PDB entry 5WDJ | X-ray diffraction, 2.40 A resolution | chains B and D of the 4 polymer chains in the assembly

== Chain B ==
Name: Myeloperoxidase
Organism: Homo sapiens
Notes: EC 1.11.2.2
UniProtKB: P05164 (PERM_HUMAN), isoform P05164-2; residues 113-578 here correspond to UniProt positions 184-649 (UniProt number = residue number + 71)
Amino-acid sequence (467 residues; row label = number of the first residue in the row):
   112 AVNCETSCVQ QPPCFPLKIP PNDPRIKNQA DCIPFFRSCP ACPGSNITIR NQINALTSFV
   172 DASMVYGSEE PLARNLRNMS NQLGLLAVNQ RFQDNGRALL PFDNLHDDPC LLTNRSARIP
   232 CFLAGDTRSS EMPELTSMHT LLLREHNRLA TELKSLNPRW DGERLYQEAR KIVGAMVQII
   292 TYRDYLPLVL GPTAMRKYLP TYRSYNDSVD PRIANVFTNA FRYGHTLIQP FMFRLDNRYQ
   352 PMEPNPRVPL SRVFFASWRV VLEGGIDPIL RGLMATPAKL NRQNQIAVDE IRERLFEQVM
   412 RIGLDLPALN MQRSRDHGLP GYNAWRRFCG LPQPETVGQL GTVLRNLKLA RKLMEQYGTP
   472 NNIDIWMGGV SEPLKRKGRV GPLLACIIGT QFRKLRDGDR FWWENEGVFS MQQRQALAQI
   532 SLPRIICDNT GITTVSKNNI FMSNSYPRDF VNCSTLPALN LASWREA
Not modelled in the structure: 112
Differences from the reference sequence: expression tag (112)
Modified residues: Cys-150 (S-hydroxycysteine; CSO)
Disulfide bonds: Cys-115/Cys-125, Cys-119/Cys-143, Cys-221/Cys-232, Cys-440/Cys-497, Cys-538/Cys-564
Covalent attachments: glycan linked to Asn-189, Asn-225, Asn-317
Bound ions: Ca2+: Thr-168, Phe-170, Asp-172, Ser-174 (shared with 1 residue of chain A); heme Fe near His-336 (its only coordinating residue here)
Ligand contacts:
  - AEY (7-(benzyloxy)-1H-[1,2,3]triazolo[4,5-d]pyrimidin-5-amine): Thr-238, Arg-239, Glu-242, Phe-366, Phe-407
  - heme (HEM): Phe-146, Arg-239, Glu-242, Met-243, Tyr-296, Thr-329, Phe-332, Arg-333, Tyr-334, Gly-335, His-336, Ile-339, Phe-365, Leu-406, Phe-407, Leu-417, Leu-420, Asn-421, Arg-424
What the authors report for this chain:
  - binding site for AEY: Arg-239

== Chain D ==
Name: Myeloperoxidase
Organism: Homo sapiens
Notes: EC 1.11.2.2
UniProtKB: P05164 (PERM_HUMAN); residues 1-105 here correspond to UniProt positions 167-271 (UniProt number = residue number + 166)
Amino-acid sequence (105 residues; numbered 1 to 105; the number before each row is that of its first residue):
     1 CPEQDKYRTI TGMCNNRRSP TLGASNRAFV RWLPAEYEDG FSLPYGWTPG VKRNGFPVAL
    61 ARAVSNEIVR FPTDQLTPDQ ERSLMFMQWG QLLDHDLDFT PEPAA
Not modelled in the structure: 104-105
Disulfide bonds: Cys-1/Cys-14
Covalent attachments: heme (HEM) linked to Asp-94
Bound ions: Ca2+: Asp-96 (shared with 4 residues of chain E)
Ligand contacts:
  - AEY (7-(benzyloxy)-1H-[1,2,3]triazolo[4,5-d]pyrimidin-5-amine): Gln-91, His-95, Phe-99
  - heme (HEM): Met-87, Gly-90, Gln-91, Asp-98, Phe-99, Thr-100
What the authors report for this chain:
  - binding site for AEY: Gln-91, His-95

== Chain B / chain D interface ==
Residue-residue contacts (7; chain B residue first):
  Asn-157(B) / Arg-27(D)  hydrogen bond (backbone-side chain)
  Ile-158(B) / Asn-26(D)
  Ile-158(B) / Arg-27(D)
  Ile-158(B) / Ala-28(D)
  Ile-160(B) / Thr-21(D)
  Ala-435(B) / Arg-18(D)
  Arg-438(B) / Arg-18(D)
Interface residues without a listed pair, chain B (7 interface residues in all): Asp-321, Arg-323
Interface residues without a listed pair, chain D (7 interface residues in all): Leu-22, Pro-34

== In short ==
Chain B and chain D each contribute 7 residues to their interface, with 1 hydrogen bond. The hydrogen-bonded
pair is Asn-157(B)/Arg-27(D). Chain B binds compound AEY and heme. Bound to chain D: compound AEY.
N-acetylglucosamine is covalently linked to Asn-189(B) and Asn-225(B). The paper reports a binding site for
AEY at Arg-239(B) and Gln-91(D) among others.
Here chain B is Myeloperoxidase and chain D is Myeloperoxidase, both from Homo sapiens. Entry 5WDJ (Crystal
structure of myeloperoxidase subform C (mpo) complex with compound-6 aka 7-(benzyloxy)-1H-[1,2,
3]triazolo[4,5-d]pyrimidin-5-amine) was determined by X-ray diffraction.
